PDB entry 1V2D | X-ray diffraction, 1.90 A resolution | chain A

Chain A:
Name: Glutamine Aminotransferase
Organism: Thermus thermophilus
Notes: EC 2.6.1.15
UniProt: Q75WK2 (Q75WK2_THETH); numbering as in UniProt (aligned over 1-381)
Chain sequence (381 residues; each row starts with the number of its first residue):
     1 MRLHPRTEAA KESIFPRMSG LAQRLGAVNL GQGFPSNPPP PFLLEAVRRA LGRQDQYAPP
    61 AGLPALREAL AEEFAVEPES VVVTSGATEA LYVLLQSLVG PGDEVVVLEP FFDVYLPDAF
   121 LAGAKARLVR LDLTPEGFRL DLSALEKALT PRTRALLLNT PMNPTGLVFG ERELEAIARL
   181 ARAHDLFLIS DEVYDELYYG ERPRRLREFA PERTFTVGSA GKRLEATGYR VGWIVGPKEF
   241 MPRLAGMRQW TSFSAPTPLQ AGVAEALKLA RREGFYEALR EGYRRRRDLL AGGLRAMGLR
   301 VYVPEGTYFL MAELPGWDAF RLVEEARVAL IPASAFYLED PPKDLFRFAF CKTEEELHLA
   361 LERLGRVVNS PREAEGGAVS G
Not modelled in the structure: 11-13, 369-381
Glycans and other covalent adducts: pyridoxal phosphate (PLP) linked to K222
Residues lining bound ligands: pyridoxal phosphate (PLP): Y57, G86, A87, T88, L91, F112, Y115, N159, N163, D191, V193, Y194, S219, T227, R230

In short:
Covalently linked pyridoxal phosphate: at K222.
Chain A is Glutamine Aminotransferase (Thermus thermophilus); the structure, Crystal Structure of T.th HB8
Glutamine Aminotransferase, was determined by X-ray diffraction together with 1V2E and 1V2F from the same
study.
